1YAD - chains A and B; structure by X-ray diffraction, 2.10 A resolution.

Chain A (and B):
Molecule: Regulatory protein tenI
Source organism: Bacillus subtilis
Notes: chain B of this document is another copy of the same molecule, construct and numbering; everything in this record applies to it too
UniProt: P25053 (TENI_BACSU); residues 1-205 here = UniProt positions 1-205
Chain sequence (221 residues; each row starts with the number of its first residue; numbers below 1 keep their minus sign (His-15 is residue -15)):
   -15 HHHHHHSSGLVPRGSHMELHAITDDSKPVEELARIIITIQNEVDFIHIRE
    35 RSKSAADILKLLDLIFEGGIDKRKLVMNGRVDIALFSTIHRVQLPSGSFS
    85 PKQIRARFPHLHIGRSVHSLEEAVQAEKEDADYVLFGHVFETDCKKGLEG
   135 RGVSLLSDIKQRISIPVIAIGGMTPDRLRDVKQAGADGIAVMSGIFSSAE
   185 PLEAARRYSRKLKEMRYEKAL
Disordered / not traced: -15 to 0, 125-134, 201-205 (chain B: -15 to 0, 125-131, 201-205)
Construct notes: expression tag (-15 to 0)
Ligand contacts: tris-hydroxymethyl-methyl-ammonium (144): Arg33, Arg35, Asn62, Gln77, Leu78, Pro79, Ser80, Ser100, His102

Interface between chain A and chain B:
Pairs across the interface (37; chain A residue first):
  Ala39(A) with Ser82(B)
  Ala40(A) with Ser80(B); Gly81(B)
  Leu43(A) with Gly81(B); Ser82(B)
  Gly63(A) with Arg64(B), hydrogen bond (backbone-side chain); Asp66(B)
  Arg64(A) with Gly63(B), hydrogen bond (side chain-backbone); Arg64(B); Asp66(B)
  Val65(A) with Asp66(B), hydrogen bond (backbone-side chain)
  Asp66(A) with Gly63(B); Arg64(B); Val65(B), hydrogen bond (side chain-backbone); Asp66(B); Phe83(B)
  Ile67(A) with Phe83(B), hydrophobic
  Phe70(A) with Gln87(B); Ile88(B), hydrophobic; Phe92(B), hydrophobic
  Ser80(A) with Ala40(B)
  Gly81(A) with Ala40(B); Leu43(B)
  Ser82(A) with Ala39(B); Leu43(B)
  Phe83(A) with Leu43(B); Asp66(B); Ile67(B), hydrophobic; Phe70(B), hydrophobic
  Gln87(A) with Phe70(B)
  Ile88(A) with Phe70(B), hydrophobic
  Arg91(A) with Leu69(B); Phe70(B); Arg91(B)
  Phe92(A) with Phe70(B), hydrophobic; Arg91(B); Phe92(B), hydrophobic

Summary:
17 residues of chain A face 18 of chain B across their interface; the contacts include 4 hydrogen bonds. Polar
contacts include Gly63(A)-Arg64(B) and Val65(A)-Asp66(B). Bound to chain A:
tris-hydroxymethyl-methyl-ammonium.
Chain A and chain B are both Regulatory protein tenI (Bacillus subtilis); the structure, Structure of TenI
from Bacillus subtilis, was determined by X-ray diffraction together with 1YAF and 1YAK from the same study.
